Entry 4BCP (X-ray diffraction, 2.26 A resolution); this record covers chains A and B.

# Chain A
Protein: Cyclin-dependent kinase 2
Source organism: Homo sapiens
Notes: EC 2.7.11.22
UniProtKB: P24941 (CDK2_HUMAN); residues 1-298 here = UniProt positions 1-298
Amino-acid sequence (300 residues; numbered -1 to 298; the number before each row is that of its first residue; numbers below 1 keep their minus sign (Gly-1 is residue -1)):
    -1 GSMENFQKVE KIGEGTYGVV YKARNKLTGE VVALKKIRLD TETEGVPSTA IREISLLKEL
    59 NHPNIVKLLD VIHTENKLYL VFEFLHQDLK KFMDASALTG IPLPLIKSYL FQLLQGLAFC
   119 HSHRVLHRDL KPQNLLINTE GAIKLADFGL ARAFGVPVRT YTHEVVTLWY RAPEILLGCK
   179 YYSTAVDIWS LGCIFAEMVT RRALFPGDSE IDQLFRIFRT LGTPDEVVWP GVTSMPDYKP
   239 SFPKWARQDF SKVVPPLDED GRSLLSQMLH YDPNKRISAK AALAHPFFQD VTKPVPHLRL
Disordered / not traced: -1
Modified positions: Thr160 (phosphothreonine; TPO)
Differences from the reference sequence: expression tag (-1 to 0)
Residues lining bound ligands: T3C (2-[[3-(1,4-diazepan-1-yl)phenyl]amino]-4-[4-methyl-2-(methylamino)-1,3-thiazol-5-yl]pyrimidine-5-carbonitrile): Ile10, Gly11, Glu12, Gly13, Thr14, Val18, Ala31, Lys33, Val64, Phe80, Glu81, Phe82, Leu83, His84, Gln85, Asp86, Lys89, Gln131, Asn132, Leu134, Ala144, Asp145
What the authors report for this chain:
  - binding site for T3C: Ile10, Ala31, Phe80, Leu83, Leu134, Asp145

# Chain B
Protein: Cyclin-A2
Source organism: Homo sapiens
UniProtKB: P20248 (CCNA2_HUMAN); residues 171-432 here = UniProt positions 171-432
Amino-acid sequence (262 residues; row label = number of the first residue in the row):
   171 SVNEVPDYHE DIHTYLREME VKCKPKVGYM KKQPDITNSM RAILVDWLVE VGEEYKLQNE
   231 TLHLAVNYID RFLSSMSVLR GKLQLVGTAA MLLASKFEEI YPPEVAEFVY ITDDTYTKKQ
   291 VLRMEHLVLK VLTFDLAAPT VNQFLTQYFL HQQPANCKVE SLAMFLGELS LIDADPYLKY
   351 LPSVIAGAAF HLALYTVTGQ SWPESLIRKT GYTLESLKPC LMDLHQTYLK APQHAQQSIR
   411 EKYKNSKYHG VSLLNPPETL NL
Disordered / not traced: 171-175
Residues lining bound ligands:
  - monothioglycerol (SGM), molecule 1: Met189, Lys192, Cys193, Arg241, Asp305, Ala307, Ala308
  - monothioglycerol (SGM), molecule 2: Ala325, Cys327, Glu330

# Chain A / chain B interface
Pairs across the interface (56; chain A residue first):
  Leu37(A) - His296(B)
  Thr41(A) - Lys288(B)  hydrogen bond (backbone-side chain)
  Glu42(A) - Lys266(B)  hydrogen bond (backbone-side chain)
  Glu42(A) - Glu274(B)
  Glu42(A) - Val275(B)  hydrogen bond (side chain-backbone)
  Gly43(A) - Lys266(B)
  Gly43(A) - Leu292(B)
  Gly43(A) - Glu295(B)
  Val44(A) - Lys266(B)  hydrogen bond (backbone-side chain)
  Val44(A) - Glu295(B)  hydrogen bond (backbone-side chain)
  Val44(A) - Leu299(B)  hydrophobic
  Ser46(A) - Lys266(B)
  Ile49(A) - Leu263(B)  hydrophobic
  Ile49(A) - Lys266(B)
  Ile49(A) - Leu306(B)  hydrophobic
  Arg50(A) - Lys266(B)
  Arg50(A) - Phe267(B)  hydrogen bond (side chain-backbone)
  Arg50(A) - Glu269(B)
  Ile52(A) - Phe304(B)  hydrophobic
  Ser53(A) - Phe267(B)
  Ser53(A) - Phe304(B)
  Ser53(A) - Leu306(B)
  Lys56(A) - Thr303(B)  hydrogen bond (side chain-backbone)
  Lys56(A) - Asp305(B)  salt bridge
  Glu57(A) - Tyr185(B)  hydrogen bond
  Glu57(A) - Ala307(B)
  His71(A) - His296(B)  hydrogen bond
  Ala116(A) - Tyr178(B)
  His119(A) - Tyr178(B)
  His119(A) - Ile182(B)
  Ser120(A) - Tyr178(B)
  Ser120(A) - Asp181(B)  hydrogen bond
  Ser120(A) - Ile182(B)
  His121(A) - Tyr185(B)
  Arg122(A) - Ile182(B)
  Arg122(A) - Tyr185(B)
  Arg122(A) - Ala307(B)  hydrogen bond (side chain-backbone)
  Arg150(A) - Glu268(B)  salt bridge
  Phe152(A) - Ile182(B)  hydrophobic
  Val154(A) - His179(B)
  Val154(A) - Ile182(B)  hydrophobic
  Val154(A) - Thr316(B)  hydrogen bond (backbone-side chain)
  Val154(A) - Gln317(B)  hydrogen bond (backbone-backbone)
  Pro155(A) - Thr316(B)
  Arg157(A) - Gln228(B)  hydrogen bond
  Arg157(A) - Glu268(B)  salt bridge
  Thr158(A) - Ile270(B)
  Tyr159(A) - Ile270(B)
  Thr160(A) - Glu269(B)
  Thr160(A) - Ile270(B)
  Ser276(A) - Asp177(B)  hydrogen bond
  Ser276(A) - Tyr178(B)
  Ala277(A) - Tyr178(B)  hydrogen bond (backbone-side chain)
  Lys278(A) - Asp177(B)  salt bridge
  Lys278(A) - Tyr178(B)  hydrogen bond (backbone-side chain)
  Lys278(A) - Asp181(B)  salt bridge
Also at the interface, not in a pair above, chain A (34 interface residues in all): Leu54, Val69, Leu76, Ala151, Thr182
Also at the interface, not in a pair above, chain B (32 interface residues in all): Leu186, Met189, Glu230, Gln313, Leu320

# In short
The interface between chain A and chain B involves 34 residues on one side and 32 on the other; the contacts
include 17 hydrogen bonds and 5 salt bridges. Polar pairs include Lys56(A)-Asp305(B), Arg150(A)-Glu268(B) and
Arg157(A)-Glu268(B). Bound to chain A: compound T3C. The paper reports a binding site for T3C at Ile10(A),
Ala31(A) and Phe80(A) among others.
Chain A is Cyclin-dependent kinase 2 and chain B is Cyclin-A2, both from Homo sapiens; the structure,
Structure of CDK2 in complex with cyclin A and a 2-amino-4-heteroaryl- pyrimidine inhibitor, was determined by
X-ray diffraction (same publication as 4BCG).
